Entry 7PFD (electron microscopy, 4.40 A resolution (low resolution: residue-level contacts below are approximate; hydrogen-bond / salt-bridge calls are withheld)); this record covers chains F and I of the 11 polymer chains in the assembly.

# Chain F
Protein: Histone H4
Source organism: Homo sapiens
UniProtKB: P62805 (H4_HUMAN); residues 0-102 here correspond to UniProt positions 1-103 (UniProt number = residue number + 1)
Amino-acid sequence (103 residues; row label = number of the first residue in the row; numbering starts at 0):
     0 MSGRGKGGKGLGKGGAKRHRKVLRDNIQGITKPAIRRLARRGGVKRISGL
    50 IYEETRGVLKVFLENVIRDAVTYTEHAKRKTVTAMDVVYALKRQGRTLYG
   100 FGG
Unresolved in the structure: 0-19
Curated features (UniProtKB/Swiss-Prot):
  - DNA-binding region: Lys16 to Lys20
  - modified residue: Ser1 (N-acetylserine), Arg3 (Asymmetric dimethylarginine), Lys5 (N6-(2-hydroxyisobutyryl)lysine), Lys8 (N6-(2-hydroxyisobutyryl)lysine), Lys12 (N6-(2-hydroxyisobutyryl)lysine), Lys16 (N6-(2-hydroxyisobutyryl)lysine), Lys20 (N6,N6,N6-trimethyllysine), Lys31 (N6-(2-hydroxyisobutyryl)lysine), Lys44 (N6-(2-hydroxyisobutyryl)lysine), Ser47 (Phosphoserine), Tyr51 (Phosphotyrosine), Lys59 (N6-(2-hydroxyisobutyryl)lysine), Lys77 (N6-(2-hydroxyisobutyryl)lysine), Lys79 (N6-(2-hydroxyisobutyryl)lysine), Thr80 (Phosphothreonine), Tyr88 (Phosphotyrosine), Lys91 (N6-(2-hydroxyisobutyryl)lysine)
  - cross-link (Glycyl lysine isopeptide (Lys-Gly)): Lys12 (interchain with G-Cter in SUMO2), Lys20 (interchain with G-Cter in SUMO2), Lys31 (interchain with G-Cter in SUMO2), Lys59 (interchain with G-Cter in SUMO2), Lys79 (interchain with G-Cter in SUMO2), Lys91 (interchain with G-Cter in SUMO2)

# Chain I
Molecule: 172-nt DNA strand
Source organism: synthetic construct
Sequence (172 nucleotides; numbered 16 to 187; the number before each row is that of its first residue):
    16 GGCCGCCATACTGGAGAATCCCGGTGCCGAGGCCGCTCAATTGGTCGTAG
    66 ACAGCTCTAGCACCGCTTAAACGCACGTACGCGCTGTCCCCCGCGTTTTA
   116 ACCGCCAAGGGGATTACTCCCTAGTCTCCAGGCACGTGTCAGATATATAC
   166 ATCCTGTCATGTAAGTATTAAG

# How chain F and chain I interact
Pairs across the interface (17):
  Arg35(F) with DC107(I)
  Arg39(F) with DC107(I); DG108(I)
  Lys44(F) with DC107(I)
  Arg45(F) with DC105(I); DC106(I); DC107(I)
  Ile46(F) with DC106(I); DC107(I)
  Ser47(F) with DC106(I)
  Gly48(F) with DC106(I)
  Tyr51(F) with DC107(I)
  Arg78(F) with DG127(I)
  Lys79(F) with DG126(I); DG127(I)
  Thr80(F) with DG126(I); DG127(I)
Also at the interface, not in a pair above, chain I (7 interface residues in all): DA128

# In short
11 residues of chain F face 7 of chain I across their interface. From UniProt: a DNA-binding region on chain
F.
Here chain F is Histone H4 (Homo sapiens) and chain I is a 172-nt DNA strand (synthetic construct). Entry 7PFD
(Nucleosome 1 of the 4x197 nucleosome array containing H1) was determined by electron microscopy together with
7PET, 7PEU, 7PEV, 7PEW, 7PEX, 7PEY and 16 further entries from the same study.
